Entry 4BY2 (X-ray diffraction, 2.57 A resolution); this record covers chain A.

[Chain A]
Name: Anastral spindle 2, sas 4
Organism: Drosophila melanogaster
Notes: fragment: proline-rich-motif residues 2-47 bound to tcp domain, residues 700-901
Reference sequence: chimeric construct of Q9XZ31, Q9VI72: residues 5-50 from Q9XZ31 (Q9XZ31_DROME) positions 2-47 (UniProt number = residue number - 3); residues 51-252 from Q9VI72 positions 700-901 (UniProt number = residue number + 649)
Sequence (252 residues; row label = number of the first residue in the row):
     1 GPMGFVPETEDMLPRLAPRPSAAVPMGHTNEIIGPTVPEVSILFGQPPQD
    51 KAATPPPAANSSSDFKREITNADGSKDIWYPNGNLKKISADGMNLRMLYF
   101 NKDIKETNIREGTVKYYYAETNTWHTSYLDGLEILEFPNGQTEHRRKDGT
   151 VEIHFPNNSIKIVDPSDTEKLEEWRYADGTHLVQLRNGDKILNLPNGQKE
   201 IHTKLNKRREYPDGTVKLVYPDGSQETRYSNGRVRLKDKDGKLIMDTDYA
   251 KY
Not modelled in the structure: 1-10, 25-64, 205-252
Sequence notes: expression tag (1-4)
From the paper describing this entry:
  - mutagenesis - P14A, R15A: unchanged localization

[Summary]
The paper reports that P14A and R15A leave localization unchanged.
Chain A is Anastral spindle 2, sas 4 (Drosophila melanogaster); the structure, SAS-4 (dCPAP) TCP domain in
complex with a Proline Rich Motif of Ana2 (dSTIL) of Drosophila ..., was determined by X-ray diffraction (same
publication as 4BXP, 4BXQ and 4BXR).
